Entry 5FYK (X-ray diffraction, 3.11 A resolution); this record covers chains B and G of the 8 polymer chains in the assembly.

Chain B:
Name: Jr-fl, GP41 env ectodomain
From: Human immunodeficiency virus 1
Notes: fragment: gp41 env ectodomain
UniProt: Q6BC19 (Q6BC19_9HIV1); residues 512-664 here correspond to UniProt positions 503-655 (UniProt number = residue number - 9)
Sequence (161 residues; numbered 512 to 672; the number before each row is that of its first residue):
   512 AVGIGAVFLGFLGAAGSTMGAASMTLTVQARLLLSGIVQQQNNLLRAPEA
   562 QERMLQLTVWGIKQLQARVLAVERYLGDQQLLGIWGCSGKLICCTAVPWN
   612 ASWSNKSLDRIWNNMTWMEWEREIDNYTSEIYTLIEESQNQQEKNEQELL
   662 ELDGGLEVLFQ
Not modelled in the structure: 512-513, 665-672
Sequence notes: engineered mutation Pro559 (Ile550 in Q6BC19), Cys605 (Thr596 in Q6BC19); conflict Glu563 (Gln554 in Q6BC19); expression tag (665-672)
Covalent attachments: N-acetylglucosamine (NAG) linked to Asn611, Asn616, Asn625, Asn637

Chain G:
Name: Jr-fl, GP120 env ectodomain
From: Human immunodeficiency virus 1
Notes: fragment: gp120 env ectodomain
UniProt: Q75760 (Q75760_9HIV1); the construct lacks a stretch of the UniProt sequence and is renumbered around it, so the offset changes along the chain: 31-146 = UniProt 30-145; 149-309 = UniProt 146-306; 312-321 = UniProt 307-316; 322-355 = UniProt 318-351; 2 more segments
Sequence (475 residues; numbered 31 to 513 plus 1 insertion-coded residue; 9 numbers in that range are skipped by the numbering (no residue carries them; nothing is unmodelled there); the number before each row is that of its first residue):
    31 VEKLWVTVYYGVPVWKEATTTLFCASDAKAYDTEVHNVWATHACVPTDPN
    81 PQEVVLENVTEHFNMWKNNMVEQMQEDIISLWDQSLKPCVKLTPLCVTLN
   131 CKDVNATNTTNDSEGT
   149 MERGEIKNCSFNITTSIRDKVQKEYALFYKLDVVPIDNNNTSYRLISCDT
   199 SVITQACPKISFEPIPIHYCAPAGFAILKCNDKTFNGKGPCKNVSTVQCT
   249 HGIRPVVSTQLLLNGSLAEEEVVIRSDNFTNNAKTIIVQLKESVEINCTR
   299 PNNNTRKSIHI
   312 GPGRAFYTTG
  321A E
   322 IIGDIRQAHCNISRAKWNDTLKQIVIKLREQFEN
   357 KTIVFNHSSGGDPEIVMHSFNCGGEFFYCNSTQLFNSTWNNNTEGSNNTE
   411 GNTITLPCRIKQIINMWQEIGKAMYAPPIRGQIRCSSNITGLLLTRDGCI
   461 NENGTEIFRPGGGDMRDNWRSELYKYKVVKIEPLGVAPTKCKRRVVGRRR
   511 RRR
Not modelled in the structure: 136-146, 399-406, 509-513
Sequence notes: engineered mutation Lys168 (Glu165 in Q75760), Cys459 (Gly450 in Q75760), Cys501 (Ala492 in Q75760); conflict Ile430 (Val421 in Q75760); expression tag (507-513)
Disulfide bonds: Cys54-Cys74, Cys126-Cys196, Cys131-Cys157, Cys218-Cys247, Cys228-Cys239, Cys296-Cys331, Cys378-Cys445, Cys385-Cys418
Covalent attachments: glycan linked to Asn88, Asn276, Asn332; N-acetylglucosamine (NAG) linked to Asn135, Asn156, Asn160, Asn187, Asn241, Asn262, Asn295, Asn301, Asn339, Asn355, Asn362, Asn386, Asn392, Asn397, Asn448, Asn463
Reported in the primary citation:
  - post-translational modification sites: Asn276
  - conformationally variable residues: Asn276

Interface between chain B and chain G:
Disulfides between the chains: Cys605(B)-Cys501(G)
Contacting residue pairs - 109 pairs, chain B then chain G:
  Phe522(B) with Val84(G)
  Leu523(B) with Pro43(G), hydrophobic; Trp45(G), hydrophobic; Leu86(G); Ile491(G), hydrophobic
  Ala525(B) with Pro43(G)
  Ala526(B) with Pro43(G), hydrophobic; Trp45(G), hydrophobic; Val89(G), hydrophobic
  Gly527(B) with Glu87(G); Asn88(G); Val89(G)
  Ala533(B) with Pro43(G), hydrophobic
  Leu537(B) with Tyr40(G); Gly41(G)
  Gln540(B) with Gly41(G); Val42(G); Pro43(G)
  Ala541(B) with Tyr40(G); Gly41(G)
  Leu544(B) with Tyr40(G); Ala221(G); Gly222(G), hydrogen bond (backbone-backbone); Pro493(G), hydrophobic
  Ile548(B) with Phe53(G), hydrophobic
  Gln551(B) with Asp78(G), hydrogen bond
  Leu555(B) with Pro76(G); Asp78(G)
  Pro559(B) with Tyr61(G)
  Glu560(B) with Tyr61(G); His72(G)
  Gln562(B) with His72(G)
  Arg564(B) with Ala73(G)
  Thr569(B) with Ala73(G)
  Val570(B) with Ala70(G), hydrophobic; Ser110(G); Leu111(G), hydrophobic; Gln114(G)
  Trp571(B) with Cys54(G), hydrophobic; Ala70(G), hydrogen bond (side chain-backbone); Ala73(G); Cys74(G), hydrogen bond
  Lys574(B) with Thr51(G); Leu52(G), hydrogen bond (side chain-backbone); Gln103(G), hydrogen bond; Asp107(G), salt bridge
  Ala578(B) with Thr51(G)
  Leu581(B) with Thr50(G); Phe223(G), hydrophobic
  Ala582(B) with Ala221(G), hydrophobic
  Arg585(B) with Lys490(G); Ile491(G), hydrogen bond (side chain-backbone); Glu492(G)
  Tyr586(B) with Tyr40(G)
  Asp589(B) with Tyr40(G); Leu494(G)
  Gln590(B) with Tyr40(G)
  Leu592(B) with Leu494(G), hydrophobic
  Leu593(B) with Leu494(G), hydrophobic
  Trp596(B) with Leu494(G), hydrophobic; Arg503(G), hydrogen bond (backbone-side chain)
  Gly597(B) with Arg503(G), hydrogen bond (backbone-side chain)
  Cys598(B) with Arg503(G), hydrogen bond
  Leu602(B) with Val38(G); Tyr39(G); Tyr40(G), hydrogen bond (backbone-backbone)
  Ile603(B) with Val38(G); Tyr39(G), hydrophobic
  Cys604(B) with Thr37(G); Val38(G), hydrogen bond (backbone-backbone)
  Cys605(B) with Thr37(G); Cys501(G), disulfide; Lys502(G); Arg503(G), hydrogen bond (backbone-side chain)
  Thr606(B) with Trp35(G); Val36(G), hydrogen bond (backbone-backbone); Cys501(G); Lys502(G); Arg503(G), hydrogen bond (backbone-backbone)
  Ala607(B) with Trp35(G); Lys502(G); Arg503(G)
  Val608(B) with Trp35(G); Val36(G), hydrogen bond (backbone-backbone)
  Pro609(B) with Leu34(G); Trp35(G), hydrophobic
  Trp610(B) with Leu34(G), hydrogen bond (backbone-backbone); Trp35(G); Val36(G), hydrophobic; Pro498(G), hydrophobic
  Leu619(B) with Val31(G), hydrophobic; Pro498(G)
  Trp623(B) with Tyr39(G); Ala497(G), hydrophobic; Pro498(G), hydrogen bond (side chain-backbone)
  Trp628(B) with Tyr39(G), hydrophobic; Val42(G), hydrophobic; Val44(G); Gly495(G); Ala497(G), hydrophobic
  Met629(B) with Pro43(G); Val44(G); Trp45(G), hydrogen bond (side chain-backbone)
  Trp631(B) with Val496(G), hydrogen bond (side chain-backbone); Ala497(G); Pro498(G)
  Glu632(B) with Val496(G)
  Tyr643(B) with Val496(G), hydrophobic
  Gln650(B) with Arg503(G)
Interface residues without a listed pair, chain B (60 interface residues in all): Gly521, Gly524, Thr536, Leu543, Leu545, Leu556, Ala558, Lys601, Ile642, Gln653
Interface residues without a listed pair, chain G (60 interface residues in all): Val75, Thr77, Pro79, Ile215, Ala219, Pro220, Thr244, Gln246, Thr499, Val505

In short:
Chain B and chain G each contribute 60 residues to their interface, with 1 disulfide bond, 20 hydrogen bonds
and 1 salt bridge. Polar pairs include Lys574(B)-Asp107(G), Gln551(B)-Asp78(G) and Trp571(B)-Ala70(G).
N-acetylglucosamine is covalently linked to Asn611(B), Asn616(B), Asn625(B) and Asn637(B). The paper reports a
modification site at Asn276(G); conformational variability at Asn276(G).
Here chain B is Jr-fl, GP41 env ectodomain and chain G is Jr-fl, GP120 env ectodomain, both from Human
immunodeficiency virus 1. Entry 5FYK (Crystal Structure at 3.7 A Resolution of Fully Glycosylated HIV-1 Clade
B JR-FL SOSIP.664 Prefusion Env ...) was determined by X-ray diffraction together with 5FYJ and 5FYL from the
same study.
